1MM9 - chain A; structure by X-ray diffraction, 1.66 A resolution.

[Chain A]
Molecule: Streptavidin
From: Streptomyces avidinii
Notes: fragment: Core Streptavidin (residues 13-139)
Reference sequence: P22629 (SAV_STRAV); residues 13-139 here correspond to UniProt positions 37-163 (UniProt number = residue number + 24)
Amino-acid sequence (130 residues; numbered 13 to 139 plus 3 insertion-coded residues; the number before each row is that of its first residue; a row labelled like 67A-67B holds insertion residues (67A, then the next letters in order)):
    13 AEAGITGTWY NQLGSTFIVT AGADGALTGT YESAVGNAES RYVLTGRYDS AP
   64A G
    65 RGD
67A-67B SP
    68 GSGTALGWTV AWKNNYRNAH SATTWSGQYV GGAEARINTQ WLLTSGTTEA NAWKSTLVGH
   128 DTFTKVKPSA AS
Disordered / not traced: 13-15
Sequence notes: insertion (64A, 65-67, 67A-67B)
Curated features (UniProtKB/Swiss-Prot):
  - motif: Arg59 to Asp61 (Cell attachment site)
  - binding site (biotin): Tyr43, Tyr54, Trp92, Trp108, Trp120

[In short]
UniProt lists 5 biotin-binding residues.
Chain A is Streptavidin (Streptomyces avidinii); the structure, Streptavidin Mutant with Insertion of
Fibronectin Hexapeptide, including RGD, was determined by X-ray diffraction, deposited together with 1MOY.
